7EZF - chains A and C of the 4 polymer chains in the assembly; structure by X-ray diffraction, 2.76 A resolution.

[Chain A (and C)]
Molecule: Fructose-1,6-bisphosphatase 1
Source organism: Homo sapiens
Notes: EC 3.1.3.11; chain C of this document is another copy of the same molecule, construct and numbering; everything in this record applies to it too
Reference sequence: P09467 (F16P1_HUMAN); residues 0-337 here correspond to UniProt positions 1-338 (UniProt number = residue number + 1)
Chain sequence (338 residues; each row starts with the number of its first residue; numbering starts at 0):
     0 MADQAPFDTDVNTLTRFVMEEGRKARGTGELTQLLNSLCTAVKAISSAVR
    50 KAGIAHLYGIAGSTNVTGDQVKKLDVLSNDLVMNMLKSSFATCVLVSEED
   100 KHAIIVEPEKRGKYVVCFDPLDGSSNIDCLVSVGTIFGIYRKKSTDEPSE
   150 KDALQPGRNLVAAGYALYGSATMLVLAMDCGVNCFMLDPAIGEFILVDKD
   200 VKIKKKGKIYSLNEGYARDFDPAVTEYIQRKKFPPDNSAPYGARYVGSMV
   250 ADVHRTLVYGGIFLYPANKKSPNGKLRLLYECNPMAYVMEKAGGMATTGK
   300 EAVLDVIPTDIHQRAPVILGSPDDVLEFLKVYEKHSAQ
Not modelled in the structure: 0-7, 63-71, 335-337 (chain C: 0-7, 63-71, 337)
Swiss-Prot annotation at these positions:
  - binding site (AMP): Val17 to Gly21, Thr27 to Thr31, Lys112, Tyr113, Arg140
  - binding site (Mg(2+)): Asp68, Glu97, Asp118, Leu120, Asp121, Glu280
  - binding site (substrate): Asp121 to Ser124, Asn212 to Tyr215, Arg243 to Met248, Tyr264, Lys274 to Arg276
  - modified residue: Ala1 (N-acetylalanine), Lys150 (N6-succinyllysine), Tyr215 (Phosphotyrosine), Tyr244 (Phosphotyrosine), Tyr264 (Phosphotyrosine)
Ligand contacts:
  - 0KI (7-chloranyl-5-ethyl-3-(3-hydroxy-3-oxopropyl)-1H-indole-2-carboxylic acid): Val17, Glu20, Gly21, Ala24, Gly26, Thr27, Gly28, Glu29, Leu30, Thr31, Leu34, Lys112, Tyr113, Arg140, Val160, Met177
  - 1,6-di-O-phosphono-beta-D-fructofuranose (FBP): Glu97, Asp118, Leu120, Asp121, Gly122, Ser123, Ser124, Asn212, Tyr215, Tyr244, Gly246, Ser247, Met248, Phe262, Tyr264, Lys274, Leu275, Glu280
What the authors report for this chain:
  - binding site for 0KI: Val17, Glu20, Ala24, Thr27, Gly28, Leu30, Thr31, Leu34, Met177, Cys179

[Chain A / chain C interface]
Contacting residue pairs (44):
  Asp9(A) with Ser87(C); Lys109(C), salt bridge
  Val10(A) with Asn83(C); Met84(C), hydrophobic
  Thr14(A) with Thr14(C); Asn35(C)
  Arg15(A) with Gln32(C); Asn35(C); Ser36(C), hydrogen bond; Met84(C), hydrogen bond (side chain-backbone); Ser87(C), hydrogen bond; Ser88(C)
  Met18(A) with Met18(C), hydrophobic; Gly28(C); Thr31(C); Gln32(C)
  Glu19(A) with Gln32(C), hydrogen bond (backbone-side chain)
  Arg22(A) with Thr27(C), hydrogen bond (side chain-backbone); Gly28(C); Glu29(C), salt bridge
  Thr31(A) with Met18(C)
  Gln32(A) with Arg15(C); Met18(C); Glu19(C)
  Asn35(A) with Thr14(C)
  Thr39(A) with Glu192(C)
  Lys42(A) with Ile190(C), hydrogen bond (side chain-backbone); Gly191(C), hydrogen bond (side chain-backbone); Glu192(C), salt bridge
  Ala43(A) with Ile190(C), hydrophobic
  Ser46(A) with Ala189(C), hydrogen bond (side chain-backbone)
  Met84(A) with Val10(C), hydrophobic
  Ser87(A) with Asp9(C); Arg15(C), hydrogen bond (backbone-side chain)
  Lys109(A) with Asp9(C), salt bridge
  Ala189(A) with Ser46(C)
  Ile190(A) with Lys42(C), hydrogen bond (backbone-side chain); Ala43(C), hydrophobic; Gly191(C)
  Gly191(A) with Lys42(C), hydrogen bond (backbone-side chain); Ile190(C); Gly191(C)
  Glu192(A) with Thr39(C), hydrogen bond; Lys42(C), salt bridge
Interface residues without a listed pair, chain A (26 interface residues in all): Thr12, Arg25, Thr27, Phe89, Pro188
Interface residues without a listed pair, chain C (30 interface residues in all): Arg22, Arg25, Phe89, Pro188

[Overview]
26 residues of chain A face 30 of chain C across their interface, with 12 hydrogen bonds and 5 salt bridges.
Polar pairs include Asp9(A)-Lys109(C), Arg22(A)-Glu29(C) and Lys42(A)-Glu192(C). Bound to chain A: compound
0KI and 1,6-di-O-phosphono-beta-D-fructofuranose. The paper reports a binding site for 0KI at Val17(A),
Glu20(A) and Ala24(A) among others.
Both chains are Fructose-1,6-bisphosphatase 1 (Homo sapiens). Entry 7EZF (Indole-2-carboxylic acid derivatives
as allosteric inhibitors of fructose-1,6-bisphosphatase) was determined by X-ray diffraction, deposited
together with 7EZP and 7EZR.
